Entry 8WCX (electron microscopy, 3.09 A resolution); this record covers chains A and B.

[Chain A]
Name: Transmembrane ATP-binding protein ABC transporter
Source organism: Mycolicibacterium smegmatis MC2 155
UniProtKB: I7FIY9 (I7FIY9_MYCS2); residues 1-578 here = UniProt positions 1-578
Sequence (584 residues; each row starts with the number of its first residue; numbers below 1 keep their minus sign (Ser-5 is residue -5)):
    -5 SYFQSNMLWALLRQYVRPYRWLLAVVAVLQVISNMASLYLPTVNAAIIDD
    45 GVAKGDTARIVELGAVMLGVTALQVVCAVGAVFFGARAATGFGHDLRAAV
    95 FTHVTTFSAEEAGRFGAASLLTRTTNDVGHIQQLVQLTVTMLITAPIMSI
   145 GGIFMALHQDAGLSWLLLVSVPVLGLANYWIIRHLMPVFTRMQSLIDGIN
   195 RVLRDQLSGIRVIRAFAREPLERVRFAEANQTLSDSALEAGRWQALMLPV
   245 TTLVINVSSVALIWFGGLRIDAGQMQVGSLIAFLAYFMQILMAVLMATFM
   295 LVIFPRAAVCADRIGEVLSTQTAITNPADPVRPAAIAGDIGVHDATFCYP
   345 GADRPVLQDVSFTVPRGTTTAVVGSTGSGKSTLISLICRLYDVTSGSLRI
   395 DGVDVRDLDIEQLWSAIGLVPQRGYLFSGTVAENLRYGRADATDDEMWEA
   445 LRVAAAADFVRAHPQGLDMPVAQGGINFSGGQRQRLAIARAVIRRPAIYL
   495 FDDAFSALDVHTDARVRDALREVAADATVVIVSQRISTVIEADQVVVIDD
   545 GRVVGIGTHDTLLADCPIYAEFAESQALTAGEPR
Unresolved in the structure: -5 to -2, 573-578
Construct notes: expression tag (-5 to 0)
Metal / ion sites: Mg2+: Ser375 (together with AMP-PNP)
Small-molecule neighbours: AMP-PNP (ANP; phosphoaminophosphonic acid-adenylate ester): Tyr343, Val350, Ser369, Thr370, Gly371, Ser372, Gly373, Lys374, Ser375, Thr376, Gln416
Reported in the primary citation:
  - mutagenesis - D497N: unchanged catalytic activity
  - catalytic residues: Asp497 (proposed by the authors, not directly observed)

[Chain B]
Name: ABC transporter transmembrane region
Source organism: Mycolicibacterium smegmatis MC2 155
UniProtKB: I7GDB1 (I7GDB1_MYCS2); residues 1-625 here correspond to UniProt positions 6-630 (UniProt number = residue number + 5)
Sequence (643 residues; each row starts with the number of its first residue):
     1 MRRGALPQAPLERTRDFKGSAIRLARRLLPQRALTLAVILLGVGGIAIGV
    51 IGPRILGHATDLLFNGVIGRELPAGLTKEQAVEAARARGDGTFADLLSGM
   101 DIVPGQGVDFGAVGRTLALALGLYLVAALLVWVQARLLNVTVQRTMVALR
   151 AEVQEKIHRLPLSYFDSRQRGEVLSRVTNDVDNIQNSVSMTISQLLTSVL
   201 TVFAVLVMMLTISPLLTLFTVVTVPASLWVTRWITRRSQPLFVAQWRNTG
   251 RLAAHLEETYSGFTIVKTFGHREAAAGKFAELNSETQQSSFGAQFFSGLV
   301 SPATMFIGNLSYVAVAVVGGLQVATGQITLGSIQAFIQYVRQFNQPLTQV
   351 AGMYNTLQSGIASAERVFDLLDTEEESADSPRRADVRTGRVEFEHVSFSY
   401 VPGTPVIEDLSLVAEPGSTVAIVGPTGAGKTTLVNLLMRFYDVDSGRITI
   451 DGVDIASVSRESLRASIGMVLQDTWLFAGTIYDNIAYGRPDADEDEVIEA
   501 ATAAYVDRFVHTLPNGYDTRVDDDGGAISAGEKQLITIARAVLARPKLLV
   551 LDEATSSVDTRTELLIAHAMAELRRDRTSFIIAHRLSTIRDADLILVMDS
   601 GRIIERGTHEELLARHGRYWEMTRVHLGGIKAFHHHHHHHHHH
Unresolved in the structure: 1-5, 631-643
Construct notes: linker (626-633); expression tag (634-643)
Metal / ion sites: Mg2+: Thr431, Gln472 (together with AMP-PNP)
Small-molecule neighbours:
  - AMP-PNP (ANP; phosphoaminophosphonic acid-adenylate ester), molecule 1: Asp166, Tyr400, Val406, Pro425, Thr426, Gly427, Ala428, Gly429, Lys430, Thr431, Thr432, Tyr441, Gln472, His584
  - AMP-PNP (ANP), molecule 2: Thr512, Leu513, Ala527, Ser529, Gly531, Glu532, Ser557
Reported in the primary citation:
  - catalytic residues: Glu553, His584 (by similarity / conservation)
  - mutagenesis - E553Q: decreased catalytic activity

[Interface between chain A and chain B]
Residue-residue contacts (205; chain A residue first):
  Leu34(A) - Asn309(B)
  Leu34(A) - Tyr312(B)  hydrophobic
  Pro35(A) - Tyr312(B)
  Asn38(A) - Tyr312(B)  hydrogen bond
  Asn38(A) - Ala316(B)
  Ile42(A) - Leu330(B)  hydrophobic
  Val46(A) - Leu96(B)
  Val46(A) - Gly320(B)
  Val46(A) - Val323(B)  hydrophobic
  Val46(A) - Ala324(B)
  Ala47(A) - Phe93(B)
  Gly49(A) - Thr92(B)  hydrogen bond (backbone-side chain)
  Thr51(A) - Leu321(B)
  Ile54(A) - Val317(B)
  Ile54(A) - Gly320(B)
  Gly58(A) - Val317(B)
  Met61(A) - Val313(B)  hydrophobic
  Leu62(A) - Leu310(B)  hydrophobic
  Thr65(A) - Phe306(B)
  Thr65(A) - Asn309(B)
  Thr65(A) - Val313(B)
  Gln68(A) - Asn309(B)  hydrogen bond
  Val69(A) - Phe306(B)  hydrophobic
  Ala72(A) - Pro302(B)  hydrophobic
  Val73(A) - Phe295(B)
  Val73(A) - Leu299(B)  hydrophobic
  Val76(A) - Phe295(B)  hydrophobic
  Val76(A) - Leu299(B)  hydrophobic
  Phe77(A) - Phe291(B)  hydrophobic
  Phe77(A) - Phe295(B)  hydrophobic
  Ala80(A) - Phe291(B)  hydrophobic
  Arg81(A) - Phe291(B)
  Thr84(A) - Gln287(B)
  Thr84(A) - Ser290(B)
  Thr84(A) - Phe291(B)
  His88(A) - Asn283(B)  hydrogen bond
  His88(A) - Gln287(B)
  Arg91(A) - Leu252(B)
  Arg91(A) - Phe279(B)
  Arg91(A) - Asn283(B)  hydrogen bond
  Arg91(A) - Thr286(B)
  Ala92(A) - Phe279(B)  hydrophobic
  Ala92(A) - Asn283(B)
  Phe95(A) - Leu256(B)  hydrophobic
  Phe95(A) - Tyr260(B)
  Phe95(A) - Ala276(B)  hydrophobic
  Phe95(A) - Phe279(B)  hydrophobic
  Val98(A) - Tyr260(B)  hydrophobic
  Thr99(A) - Phe263(B)
  Thr99(A) - Arg272(B)
  Phe101(A) - Phe263(B)
  Phe101(A) - Lys267(B)
  Ala111(A) - Tyr260(B)
  Ala111(A) - Ser261(B)
  Leu114(A) - Tyr260(B)
  Leu115(A) - Ala253(B)
  Leu115(A) - Leu256(B)  hydrophobic
  Leu115(A) - Glu257(B)
  Leu115(A) - Tyr260(B)
  Thr118(A) - Leu256(B)
  Thr118(A) - Tyr260(B)
  Thr119(A) - Leu256(B)
  Gln130(A) - Gln294(B)  hydrogen bond
  Asn194(A) - Thr178(B)
  Leu197(A) - Thr178(B)
  Arg198(A) - Leu174(B)
  Asp199(A) - Trp475(B)
  Asp199(A) - Phe477(B)
  Gln200(A) - Gln154(B)  hydrogen bond
  Leu201(A) - Ile157(B)  hydrophobic
  Leu201(A) - Phe165(B)  hydrophobic
  Leu201(A) - Val173(B)  hydrophobic
  Leu201(A) - Leu174(B)  hydrophobic
  Ser202(A) - Trp475(B)
  Gly203(A) - Trp475(B)
  Arg205(A) - Asp166(B)  salt bridge
  Arg205(A) - Phe440(B)
  Arg205(A) - Tyr441(B)  hydrogen bond
  Val206(A) - Leu471(B)  hydrophobic
  Val206(A) - Trp475(B)  hydrophobic
  Val206(A) - Arg540(B)
  Ile207(A) - Tyr487(B)
  Arg208(A) - Ile157(B)
  Arg208(A) - Leu160(B)  hydrogen bond (side chain-backbone)
  Arg208(A) - Phe165(B)
  Arg208(A) - Glu376(B)  salt bridge
  Arg208(A) - Arg464(B)  hydrogen bond (backbone-side chain)
  Ala209(A) - Met438(B)
  Ala209(A) - Phe440(B)  hydrophobic
  Ala209(A) - Arg464(B)
  Phe210(A) - Arg540(B)
  Phe210(A) - Ala541(B)  hydrophobic
  Ala211(A) - Glu461(B)
  Ala211(A) - Ala465(B)  hydrophobic
  Arg212(A) - Tyr487(B)  hydrogen bond (side chain-backbone)
  Glu213(A) - Glu461(B)
  Pro214(A) - Glu461(B)
  Glu216(A) - His158(B)
  Glu216(A) - Tyr487(B)
  Arg217(A) - Glu155(B)  salt bridge
  Arg217(A) - His158(B)
  Phe220(A) - Arg150(B)
  Phe220(A) - Gln154(B)
  Asn224(A) - Val147(B)  hydrogen bond (side chain-backbone)
  Asn224(A) - Arg150(B)
  Ser228(A) - Gln143(B)
  Ser228(A) - Val147(B)
  Ala231(A) - Gln143(B)
  Leu232(A) - Asn139(B)
  Leu232(A) - Val140(B)  hydrophobic
  Leu232(A) - Gln143(B)
  Gly235(A) - Asn139(B)
  Arg236(A) - Arg136(B)
  Ala239(A) - Trp132(B)
  Ala239(A) - Ala135(B)  hydrophobic
  Leu240(A) - Trp132(B)
  Pro243(A) - Ala128(B)
  Pro243(A) - Trp132(B)  hydrophobic
  Leu247(A) - Leu125(B)  hydrophobic
  Leu247(A) - Ala128(B)  hydrophobic
  Asn250(A) - Tyr124(B)
  Val251(A) - Leu121(B)  hydrophobic
  Ser253(A) - Leu56(B)
  Val254(A) - Leu117(B)
  Ile257(A) - Leu56(B)  hydrophobic
  Ile257(A) - Leu117(B)  hydrophobic
  Trp258(A) - Gly114(B)
  Trp258(A) - Leu117(B)
  Gly261(A) - Leu63(B)
  Gly261(A) - Phe110(B)
  Leu262(A) - Phe110(B)  hydrophobic
  Ile264(A) - Val67(B)  hydrophobic
  Asp265(A) - Arg70(B)  salt bridge
  Asp265(A) - Val108(B)
  Asp265(A) - Phe110(B)
  Val271(A) - Phe64(B)  hydrophobic
  Val271(A) - Leu330(B)  hydrophobic
  Leu274(A) - Thr60(B)
  Ile275(A) - Gln334(B)
  Ile275(A) - Ile337(B)  hydrophobic
  Leu278(A) - Gln334(B)
  Leu278(A) - Gln338(B)
  Ala279(A) - Arg341(B)
  Met282(A) - Arg341(B)
  Gln283(A) - Arg341(B)
  Gly345(A) - Pro514(B)
  Arg348(A) - Thr512(B)
  Ser369(A) - Asp559(B)
  Ser369(A) - Arg561(B)
  Ser369(A) - Thr562(B)
  Thr370(A) - Arg508(B)
  Thr370(A) - Glu532(B)
  Thr370(A) - Asp559(B)  hydrogen bond (backbone-side chain)
  Thr370(A) - Thr562(B)
  Gly371(A) - Glu532(B)
  Glu405(A) - Gly270(B)
  Glu405(A) - Arg272(B)  salt bridge
  Trp408(A) - Lys267(B)
  Trp408(A) - Thr268(B)
  Ile411(A) - Thr268(B)
  Leu413(A) - Thr264(B)
  Leu413(A) - Thr268(B)
  Leu413(A) - Phe269(B)
  Pro415(A) - Ile265(B)  hydrophobic
  Arg417(A) - Gly525(B)
  Tyr419(A) - Glu257(B)
  Tyr419(A) - Glu258(B)
  Tyr419(A) - Ser261(B)
  Tyr419(A) - Gly262(B)
  Phe421(A) - Glu258(B)
  Phe421(A) - Gly262(B)
  Phe421(A) - Ile265(B)  hydrophobic
  Phe421(A) - Val266(B)  hydrophobic
  Ser422(A) - Glu258(B)
  Tyr431(A) - Phe269(B)
  Tyr431(A) - His271(B)
  Gln467(A) - Ala254(B)  hydrogen bond (side chain-backbone)
  Gln467(A) - Glu257(B)  hydrogen bond
  Gln467(A) - Glu258(B)  hydrogen bond
  Arg484(A) - Ile265(B)
  Arg484(A) - Phe269(B)
  Arg488(A) - Phe269(B)
  Leu502(A) - His584(B)
  Asp503(A) - Pro425(B)
  Asp503(A) - Thr426(B)  hydrogen bond (side chain-backbone)
  Asp503(A) - His584(B)
  Val504(A) - His584(B)
  Val504(A) - Leu586(B)  hydrophobic
  Val504(A) - Met622(B)
  Val504(A) - Val625(B)  hydrophobic
  Val504(A) - His626(B)
  His505(A) - Glu621(B)  salt bridge
  His505(A) - Met622(B)
  Ala508(A) - Val625(B)  hydrophobic
  Gln528(A) - Asp559(B)
  Gln528(A) - Thr560(B)
  Arg529(A) - His626(B)  hydrogen bond (side chain-backbone)
  Ser531(A) - His626(B)
  Ile562(A) - Arg561(B)
  Glu565(A) - Arg561(B)  salt bridge
  Phe566(A) - Asp559(B)
  Phe566(A) - Arg561(B)
  Ser569(A) - Thr560(B)  hydrogen bond (side chain-backbone)
  Gln570(A) - Thr560(B)  hydrogen bond
  Leu572(A) - Arg590(B)
Interface residues without a listed pair, chain A (138 interface residues in all): Lys48, Gly85, Ser102, Ala103, Ala106, Ala112, Gln126, Ile193, Ile204, Leu215, Thr246, Gly368, Leu384, Ile404, Ser409, Gln416, Arg430, Gly432, Ile470, Ala485, Ser500, Ala501, Asp543
Interface residues without a listed pair, chain B (145 interface residues in all): Ala59, Asp90, Ala120, Val131, Ala151, Arg159, Pro161, Leu162, Arg170, Val177, His255, Thr259, Ala275, Ser284, Gly298, Ile333, Gln342, Gly424, Asn435, Met469, Ala478, Gly488, Pro490, Asp524, Ala530, Gly531, Ala544, Ser556, Val558, Ser587, Leu627, Gly628, Ile630

[Overview]
The interface between chain A and chain B involves 138 residues on one side and 145 on the other; the contacts
include 20 hydrogen bonds and 7 salt bridges. Polar pairs include Arg205(A)-Asp166(B), Arg208(A)-Glu376(B) and
Arg217(A)-Glu155(B). From the paper: catalytic residues Asp497(A) and Glu553(B) among others; E553Q of chain B
reduces catalytic activity.
Here chain A is Transmembrane ATP-binding protein ABC transporter and chain B is ABC transporter transmembrane
region, both from Mycolicibacterium smegmatis MC2 155. Entry 8WCX (Cryo-EM structure of MsRv1273c/72c from
Mycobacterium smegmatis in the AMPPNP-bound IFasym-1 state) was determined by electron microscopy (same
publication as 8WCW, 8XSR, 8XSS, 8XST, 9IQE, 9IQF, 9IQG and 9KWI).
